Entry 6LYH (X-ray diffraction, 3.15 A resolution); this record covers chain B.

Chain B:
Molecule: N-methyltransferase CkTcS
From: Camellia sinensis var. assamica
Amino-acid sequence (363 residues; each row starts with the number of its first residue):
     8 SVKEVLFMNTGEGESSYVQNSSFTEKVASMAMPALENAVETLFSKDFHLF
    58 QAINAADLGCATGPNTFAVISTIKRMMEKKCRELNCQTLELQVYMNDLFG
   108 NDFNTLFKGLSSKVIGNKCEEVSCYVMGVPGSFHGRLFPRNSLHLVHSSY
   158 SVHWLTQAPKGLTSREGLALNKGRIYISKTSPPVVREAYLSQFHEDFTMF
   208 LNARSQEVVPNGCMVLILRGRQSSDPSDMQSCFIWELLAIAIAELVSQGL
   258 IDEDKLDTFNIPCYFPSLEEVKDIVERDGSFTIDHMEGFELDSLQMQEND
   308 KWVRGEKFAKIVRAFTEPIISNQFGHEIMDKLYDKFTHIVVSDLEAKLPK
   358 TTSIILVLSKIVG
Not modelled in the structure: 8, 123-126, 168-174, 370
Ligand contacts:
  - 1,3,7-trimethyl-9H-purine-2,6,8-trione (EXU): Met15, Phe30, Thr31, Tyr157, His160, Trp161, Arg226, Phe272, Ile318, Phe322
  - S-adenosylhomocysteine (SAH): Leu13, Phe14, Met15, Tyr24, Thr31, Gly66, Cys67, Ala68, Asn72, Thr73, Asn103, Asp104, Leu105, Gly138, Ser139, Phe140, His141, Ser156, Tyr157, Ser158, Trp161
From the paper describing this entry:
  - binding site for 1,3,7-trimethyl-9H-purine-2,6,8-trione: Met15, Tyr24, Phe30, Thr31, Tyr157, His160, Trp161, Arg226, Trp242, Cys270, Ile318, Phe322
  - specificity-determining residues: Arg226, Ile241, Cys270

Overview:
Chain B binds S-adenosylhomocysteine and 1,3,7-trimethyl-9H-purine-2,6,8-trione. From the paper: a binding
site for 1,3,7-trimethyl-9H-purine-2,6,8-trione at Met15, Tyr24 and Phe30 among others; specificity
determinants Arg226, Ile241 and Cys270.
Chain B is N-methyltransferase CkTcS (Camellia sinensis var. assamica); the structure, Crystal structure of
tea N9-methyltransferase CkTcS in complex with SAH and 1,3,7-trimethyluric acid, was determined by X-ray
diffraction, deposited together with 6LYI.
